9KOD - chains A and B of the 12 polymer chains in the assembly; structure by electron microscopy, 2.95 A resolution.

Chain A (and B):
Name: Neuraminidase
From: Influenza A virus
Notes: EC 3.2.1.18; chain B of this document is another copy of the same molecule, construct and numbering; everything in this record applies to it too
UniProtKB: A0A8K1VZ50 (A0A8K1VZ50_9INFA); residues 83-469 here = UniProt positions 83-469
Sequence (387 residues; row label = number of the first residue in the row):
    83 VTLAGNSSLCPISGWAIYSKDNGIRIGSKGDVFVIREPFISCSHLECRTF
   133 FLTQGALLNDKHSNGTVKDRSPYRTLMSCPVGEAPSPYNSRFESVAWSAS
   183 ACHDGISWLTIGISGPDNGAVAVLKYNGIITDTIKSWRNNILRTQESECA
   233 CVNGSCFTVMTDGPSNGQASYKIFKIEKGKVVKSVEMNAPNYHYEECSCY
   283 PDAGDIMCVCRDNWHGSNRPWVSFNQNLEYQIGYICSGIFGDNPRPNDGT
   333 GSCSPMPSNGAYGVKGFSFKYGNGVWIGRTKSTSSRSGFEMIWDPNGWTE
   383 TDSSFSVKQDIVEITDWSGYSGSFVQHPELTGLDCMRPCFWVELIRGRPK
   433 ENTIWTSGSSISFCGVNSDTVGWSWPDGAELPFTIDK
Differences from the reference sequence: conflict Met269 (Leu in A0A8K1VZ50), Ile321 (Val in A0A8K1VZ50), Pro339 (Ser in A0A8K1VZ50)
Cystine bridges: Cys92-Cys417, Cys124-Cys129, Cys184-Cys231, Cys233-Cys238, Cys279-Cys292, Cys281-Cys290, Cys318-Cys335, Cys421-Cys446
Covalent attachments: N-acetylglucosamine (NAG) linked to Asn146, Asn235
Ion coordination: Ca2+ site 1: Asp294, Gly298, Asp324, Gly342; Ca2+ site 2: Asp376, Asn378, Asp384, Ser386

How chain A and chain B interact:
Contacting residue pairs (76; chain A residue first):
  Ala98(A) - Val205(B)  hydrophobic
  Ala98(A) - Ile212(B)
  Ile99(A) - Ile212(B)
  Tyr100(A) - Phe174(B)
  Tyr100(A) - Lys207(B)  hydrogen bond (backbone-side chain)
  Tyr100(A) - Gly210(B)  hydrogen bond (side chain-backbone)
  Tyr100(A) - Ile212(B)  hydrophobic
  Ser101(A) - Phe174(B)
  Ser101(A) - Val177(B)
  Lys102(A) - Pro154(B)
  Lys102(A) - Thr157(B)
  Lys102(A) - Phe174(B)
  Lys102(A) - Val177(B)
  Asn104(A) - Gly137(B)
  Asn104(A) - Tyr155(B)  hydrogen bond (side chain-backbone)
  Arg107(A) - Gln136(B)  hydrogen bond (side chain-backbone)
  Arg107(A) - Gly137(B)  hydrogen bond (side chain-backbone)
  Arg107(A) - Ala138(B)
  Arg107(A) - His144(B)
  Arg107(A) - Tyr155(B)
  Ile108(A) - Phe115(B)  hydrophobic
  Ile108(A) - Leu139(B)
  Ser110(A) - Asp142(B)  hydrogen bond
  Ser110(A) - His144(B)
  Lys111(A) - Gly109(B)  hydrogen bond (side chain-backbone)
  Lys111(A) - Gly112(B)  hydrogen bond (side chain-backbone)
  Lys111(A) - Asp113(B)
  Lys111(A) - Leu140(B)  hydrogen bond (side chain-backbone)
  Lys111(A) - Asn141(B)
  Lys111(A) - Asp142(B)  hydrogen bond (backbone-side chain)
  Gly112(A) - Asp113(B)
  Gly112(A) - Leu139(B)
  Gly112(A) - Tyr170(B)
  Asp113(A) - Asp113(B)
  Asp113(A) - Tyr170(B)  hydrogen bond (backbone-side chain)
  Val163(A) - Phe174(B)
  Gly164(A) - Met159(B)
  Gly164(A) - Phe174(B)
  Glu165(A) - Ser172(B)
  Glu165(A) - Arg173(B)
  Glu165(A) - Phe174(B)
  Ser168(A) - Tyr170(B)
  Tyr170(A) - Tyr170(B)  hydrophobic
  Asn171(A) - Pro169(B)  hydrogen bond (side chain-backbone)
  Gln408(A) - Ile211(B)
  Leu412(A) - Ile211(B)  hydrophobic
  Thr413(A) - Ile211(B)
  Arg419(A) - Ile211(B)
  Arg419(A) - Ile212(B)  hydrogen bond (side chain-backbone)
  Val448(A) - Ile212(B)  hydrophobic
  Ser450(A) - Thr215(B)  hydrogen bond
  Asp451(A) - Val203(B)
  Asp451(A) - Thr215(B)  hydrogen bond (backbone-side chain)
  Asp451(A) - Lys217(B)
  Thr452(A) - Val203(B)
  Thr452(A) - Lys217(B)  hydrogen bond (backbone-side chain)
  Val453(A) - Pro198(B)
  Val453(A) - Gly201(B)
  Val453(A) - Val203(B)  hydrophobic
  Val453(A) - Lys217(B)
  Trp455(A) - Pro154(B)  hydrophobic
  Trp455(A) - Ser196(B)
  Trp455(A) - Gly197(B)
  Trp455(A) - Pro198(B)
  Ser456(A) - Pro154(B)
  Trp457(A) - Pro154(B)
  Trp457(A) - Ser196(B)
  Pro458(A) - Pro154(B)
  Pro458(A) - Tyr155(B)
  Gly460(A) - His144(B)
  Gly460(A) - Tyr155(B)
  Ala461(A) - His144(B)
  Glu462(A) - Lys143(B)  hydrogen bond (backbone-side chain)
  Glu462(A) - His144(B)  hydrogen bond (backbone-side chain)
  Pro464(A) - Lys143(B)  hydrogen bond (backbone-side chain)
  Phe465(A) - His144(B)
Other interface residues (no listed pair), chain A (40 interface residues in all): Ile106, Cys446, Gly454, Asp459
Other interface residues (no listed pair), chain B (40 interface residues in all): Ser110, Lys111, Ser153, Trp179, Asp214

Overview:
The chain A/chain B interface involves 40 residues from each chain; the contacts include 19 hydrogen bonds.
Polar contacts include Tyr100(A)-Lys207(B), Tyr100(A)-Gly210(B) and Asn104(A)-Tyr155(B). N-acetylglucosamine
is covalently linked to Asn146(A) and Asn235(A). The Ca2+ site 1 is built by Asp294(A), Gly298(A), Asp324(A)
and Gly342(A).
Chain A and chain B are both Neuraminidase (Influenza A virus); the structure, Neuraminidase of A/dairy
cow/Minnesota/24_016288-003/2024 (dcMN24 N1) in complex with CAV-F6 Fab, was determined by electron
microscopy.
